PDB entry 8EN7 | electron microscopy, 1.68 A resolution | chains A and B of the 24 polymer chains in the assembly

# Chain A (and B)
Name: Ferritin heavy chain, N-terminally processed
Source organism: Mus musculus
Notes: chain B of this document is another copy of the same molecule, construct and numbering; everything in this record applies to it too
UniProtKB: P09528 (FRIH_MOUSE); residues 5-176 here correspond to UniProt positions 6-177 (UniProt number = residue number + 1)
Sequence (172 residues; row label = number of the first residue in the row):
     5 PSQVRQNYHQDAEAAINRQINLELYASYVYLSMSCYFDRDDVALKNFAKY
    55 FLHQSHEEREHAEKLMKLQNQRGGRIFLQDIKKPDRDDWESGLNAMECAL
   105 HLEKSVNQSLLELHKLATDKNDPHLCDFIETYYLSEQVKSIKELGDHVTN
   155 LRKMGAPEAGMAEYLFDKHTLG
Metal / ion sites: Fe ion near His173 (its only coordinating residue here)
UniProt features mapped onto this chain:
  - binding site (Fe cation): Glu27, Glu62, His65, Glu107, Gln141
From the paper describing this entry:
  - conformationally variable residues (side-chain flip): His60

# Interface between chain A and chain B
Contacting residue pairs - 27 pairs, chain A then chain B:
  Asp42(A) with Lys146(B), salt bridge
  Arg43(A) with Asp150(B)
  Asp44(A) with Lys146(B); Gly149(B); Asp150(B); Thr153(B), hydrogen bond (backbone-side chain)
  Asp45(A) with Thr153(B); Lys157(B), hydrogen bond (backbone-side chain)
  Val46(A) with Thr153(B); Lys157(B)
  Ala47(A) with Asp150(B); Asn154(B), hydrogen bond (backbone-side chain)
  Leu48(A) with Asn154(B)
  Gly164(A) with Lys157(B); Met158(B)
  Met165(A) with Met158(B), hydrophobic; Leu169(B), hydrophobic
  Tyr168(A) with Asn154(B); Met158(B), hydrophobic; Leu169(B); Phe170(B); His173(B); Thr174(B), hydrogen bond
  Leu169(A) with His173(B)
  Lys172(A) with His173(B); Thr174(B), hydrogen bond
  His173(A) with His173(B)
Other interface residues (no listed pair), chain A (14 interface residues in all): Lys49
Other interface residues (no listed pair), chain B (13 interface residues in all): Met165, Ala166

# In short
The interface between chain A and chain B involves 14 residues on one side and 13 on the other; the contacts
include 5 hydrogen bonds and 1 salt bridge. Among the polar pairs are Asp42(A)-Lys146(B), Asp44(A)-Thr153(B)
and Asp45(A)-Lys157(B). UniProt lists 5 Fe cation-binding residues on chain A. The paper reports
conformational variability at His60(A).
Both chains are Ferritin heavy chain, N-terminally processed (Mus musculus). Entry 8EN7 (Mouse apoferritin
heavy chain without zinc) was determined by electron microscopy, deposited together with 8EHG and 8EMQ.
